1RNY - chain A; structure by X-ray diffraction, 2.00 A resolution.

# Chain A
Protein: Ribonuclease A
Organism: Bos taurus
Notes: EC 3.1.27.5
UniProt: P61823 (RNAS1_BOVIN); residues 1-124 here correspond to UniProt positions 27-150 (UniProt number = residue number + 26)
Amino-acid sequence (124 residues; each row starts with the number of its first residue):
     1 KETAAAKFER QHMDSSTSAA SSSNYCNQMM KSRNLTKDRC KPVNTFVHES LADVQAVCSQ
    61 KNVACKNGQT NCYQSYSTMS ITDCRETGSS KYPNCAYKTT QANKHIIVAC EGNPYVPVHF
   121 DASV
Cystine bridges: Cys-26/Cys-84, Cys-40/Cys-95, Cys-58/Cys-110, Cys-65/Cys-72
Ion coordination: Cs+: Ser-32, Asn-34, Ser-77, Thr-78
UniProt features mapped onto this chain:
  - active site: His-12 (Proton acceptor), His-119 (Proton donor)
  - binding site (substrate): Lys-7, Arg-10, Lys-41 to Thr-45, Lys-66, Arg-85
  - glycosylation: Lys-1 (N-linked (Glc) (glycation) lysine), Lys-7 (N-linked (Glc) (glycation) lysine), Asn-34 (N-linked (GlcNAc...) asparagine), Lys-37 (N-linked (Glc) (glycation) lysine), Lys-41 (N-linked (Glc) (glycation) lysine)

# Summary
Ser-32, Asn-34, Ser-77 and Thr-78 coordinate Cs+. UniProt lists active-site residues His-12 and His-119 and 9
substrate-binding residues.
Chain A is Ribonuclease A (Bos taurus); the structure, Ribonuclease A crystallized from 3M cesium chloride,
30% ammonium sulfate, was determined by X-ray diffraction (same publication as 1RNW, 1RNZ, 1RNX, 1RNO and
1RNQ).
